PDB entry 4M45 | X-ray diffraction, 1.89 A resolution | chains A and P of the 3 polymer chains in the assembly

Chain A:
Molecule: DNA polymerase
From: Enterobacteria phage RB69
Notes: EC 2.7.7.7
UniProtKB: Q38087 (DPOL_BPR69); residues 1-903 here = UniProt positions 1-903
Amino-acid sequence (903 residues; row label = number of the first residue in the row):
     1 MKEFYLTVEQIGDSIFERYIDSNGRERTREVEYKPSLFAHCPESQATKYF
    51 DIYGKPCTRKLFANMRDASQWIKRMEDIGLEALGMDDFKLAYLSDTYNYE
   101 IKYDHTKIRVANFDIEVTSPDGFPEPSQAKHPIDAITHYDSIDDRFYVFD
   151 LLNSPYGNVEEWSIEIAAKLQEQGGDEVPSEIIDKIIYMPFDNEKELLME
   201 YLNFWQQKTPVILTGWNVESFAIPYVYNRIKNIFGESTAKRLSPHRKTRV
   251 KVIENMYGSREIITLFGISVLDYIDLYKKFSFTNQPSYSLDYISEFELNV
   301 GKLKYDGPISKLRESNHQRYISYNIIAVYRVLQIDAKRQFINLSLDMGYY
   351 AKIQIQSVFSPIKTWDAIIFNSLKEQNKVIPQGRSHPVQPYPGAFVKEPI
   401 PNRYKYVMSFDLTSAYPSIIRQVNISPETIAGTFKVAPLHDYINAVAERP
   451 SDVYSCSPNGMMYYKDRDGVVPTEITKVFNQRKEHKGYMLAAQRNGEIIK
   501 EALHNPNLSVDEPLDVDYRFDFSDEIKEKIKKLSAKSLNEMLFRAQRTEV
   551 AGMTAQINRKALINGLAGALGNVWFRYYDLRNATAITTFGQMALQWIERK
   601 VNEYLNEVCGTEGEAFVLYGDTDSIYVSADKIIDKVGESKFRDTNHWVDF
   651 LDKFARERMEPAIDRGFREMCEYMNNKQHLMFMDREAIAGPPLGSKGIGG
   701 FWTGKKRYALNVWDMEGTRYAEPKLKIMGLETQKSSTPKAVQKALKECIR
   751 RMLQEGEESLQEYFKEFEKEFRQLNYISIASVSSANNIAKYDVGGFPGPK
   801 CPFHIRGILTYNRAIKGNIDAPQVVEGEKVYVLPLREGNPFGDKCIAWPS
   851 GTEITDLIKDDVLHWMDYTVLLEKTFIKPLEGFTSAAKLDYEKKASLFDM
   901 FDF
Unresolved in the structure: 902-903
Sequence notes: engineered mutation Ala222 (Asp in Q38087), Ala327 (Asp in Q38087), Ala415 (Leu in Q38087), Ala561 (Leu in Q38087), Gly565 (Ser in Q38087), Ala567 (Tyr in Q38087)
Metal / ion sites: Ca2+ site 1 near Glu116 (its only coordinating residue here); Ca2+ site 2: Asp411, Leu412, Asp623 (together with ATP); Ca2+ site 3: Asn505, Asn507, Lys531; Ca2+ site 4: Asp623 (together with ATP)
Ligand contacts: ATP (adenosine-5'-triphosphate): Asp411, Leu412, Thr413, Ser414, Ala415, Tyr416, Pro417, Arg482, Lys486, Lys560, Asn564, Thr622, Asp623
Curated features (UniProtKB/Swiss-Prot):
  - region: Thr248 to Thr264 (Beta hairpin), Lys705 to Tyr708 (Binding of DNA in B-conformation), Leu897 to Phe903 (Interaction with the polymerase clamp)
  - binding site (Mg(2+)): Asp114, Glu116, Asp411, Leu412, Asp623
  - binding site (substrate): Ser414, Tyr416, Arg482, Lys560
  - site: Asp621 (Optimization of metal coordination by the polymerase active site), Lys706 (Optimization of metal coordination by the polymerase active site), Asp714 (Essential for viral replication)

Chain P:
Molecule: DNA primer
Sequence (13 nucleotides; row label = number of the first residue in the row):
   103 GCGGACTGGTTAC

Chain A / chain P interface:
Residue-residue contacts (27):
  Asn284(A) - DT112(P)  sugar contact
  Asn284(A) - DT113(P)  hydrogen bond to the phosphate
  Asp621(A) - DC115(P)  phosphate contact
  Thr622(A) - DC115(P)  sugar contact
  Tyr626(A) - DC115(P)  phosphate contact
  Lys706(A) - DA114(P)  hydrogen bond to the base
  Tyr708(A) - DC115(P)  hydrogen bond to the phosphate
  Met728(A) - DA114(P)  sugar contact
  Met728(A) - DC115(P)  phosphate contact
  Gly729(A) - DA114(P)  hydrogen bond to the phosphate
  Gln733(A) - DT113(P)  sugar contact
  Gln733(A) - DA114(P)  phosphate contact
  Lys734(A) - DT113(P)  phosphate contact
  Ser735(A) - DT112(P)  phosphate contact
  Ser735(A) - DT113(P)  hydrogen bond to the phosphate
  Ser783(A) - DG111(P)  sugar contact
  Ser783(A) - DT112(P)  phosphate contact
  Ser784(A) - DG111(P)  phosphate contact
  Ser784(A) - DT112(P)  hydrogen bond to the phosphate
  Ala785(A) - DG111(P)  phosphate contact
  Asn786(A) - DG111(P)  hydrogen bond to the phosphate
  Lys790(A) - DG110(P)  salt bridge to the phosphate
  Tyr791(A) - DT109(P)  hydrogen bond to the phosphate
  Tyr791(A) - DG110(P)  hydrogen bond to the phosphate
  Pro802(A) - DG110(P)  sugar contact
  His804(A) - DG110(P)  phosphate contact
  His804(A) - DG111(P)  salt bridge to the phosphate
Other interface residues (no listed pair), chain A (24 interface residues in all): Asp623, Ile727, Ser736, Val782, Lys829

Overview:
24 residues of chain A and 7 residues of chain P are in contact; the contacts include 9 hydrogen bonds and 2
salt bridges. Polar pairs include Lys706(A)-DA114(P), Asn284(A)-DT113(P) and Tyr708(A)-DC115(P). Ligands of
chain A: ATP.
Here chain A is DNA polymerase (Enterobacteria phage RB69) and chain P is DNA primer. Entry 4M45 (RB69 DNA
polymerase ternary complex with dG/dT at position n-5 of primer/template duplex) was determined by X-ray
diffraction, deposited together with 4M3R, 4M3T, 4M3U, 4M3W, 4M3X, 4M3Y and 3 further entries.
